2F55 - chains A and B of the 3 polymer chains in the assembly; structure by X-ray diffraction, 3.30 A resolution.

# Chain A (and B)
Name: polyprotein
From: Hepatitis C virus
Notes: EC 3.6.1.-; fragment: NS3 helicase; chain B of this document is another copy of the same molecule, construct and numbering; everything in this record applies to it too
Amino-acid sequence (435 residues; numbered 190 to 624; the number before each row is that of its first residue):
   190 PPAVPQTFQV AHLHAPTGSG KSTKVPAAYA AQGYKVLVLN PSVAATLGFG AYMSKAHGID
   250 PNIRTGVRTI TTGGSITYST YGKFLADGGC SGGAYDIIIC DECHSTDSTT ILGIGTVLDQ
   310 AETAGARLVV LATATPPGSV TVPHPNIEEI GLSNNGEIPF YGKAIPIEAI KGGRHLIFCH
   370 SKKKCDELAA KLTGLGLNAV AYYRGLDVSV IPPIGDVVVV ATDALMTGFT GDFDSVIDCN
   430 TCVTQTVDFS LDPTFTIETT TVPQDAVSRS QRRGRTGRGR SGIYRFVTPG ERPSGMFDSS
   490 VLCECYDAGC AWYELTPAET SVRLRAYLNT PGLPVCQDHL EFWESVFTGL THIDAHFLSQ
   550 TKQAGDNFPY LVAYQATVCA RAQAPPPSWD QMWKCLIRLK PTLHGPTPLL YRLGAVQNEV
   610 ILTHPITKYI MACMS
Unresolved in the structure: 415-417
What the authors report for this chain:
  - binding site for the 13-nt DNA strand: Thr269, Trp501
  - self-association interface (contacts with another copy of this molecule); pairs are residue here / residue on that copy: Thr450-Gln549 (hydrogen bond), Thr435, Thr477, Cys584
  - mutagenesis - D543K/H545D/Q549A, R587D/L588D/K589D/T591D: decreased growth

# Chain A / chain B interface
Contacting residue pairs - 16 pairs, chain A then chain B:
  Thr450(A) with Gln549(B), hydrogen bond (backbone-side chain)
  Val451(A) with Gln549(B)
  Pro452(A) with His545(B); Gln549(B)
  Thr477(A) with Ala544(B); His545(B)
  Pro478(A) with Ala544(B); His545(B), hydrogen bond (backbone-side chain)
  Gly479(A) with His545(B), hydrogen bond (backbone-side chain)
  Arg481(A) with Asp543(B), salt bridge; Leu588(B)
  Met485(A) with Arg587(B); Leu588(B), hydrophobic; Thr591(B)
  Val524(A) with Thr591(B)
  Gln526(A) with Lys589(B)
Interface residues without a listed pair, chain A (12 interface residues in all): Asn429, Cys525
Interface residues without a listed pair, chain B (12 interface residues in all): Phe546, Gln552, Ala569, Pro590

# Summary
The chain A/chain B interface involves 12 residues from each chain, with 3 hydrogen bonds and 1 salt bridge.
Polar pairs include Arg481(A)-Asp543(B), Thr450(A)-Gln549(B) and Pro478(A)-His545(B). The paper reports a
binding site for the 13-nt DNA strand at Thr269(A) and Trp501(A); D543K/H545D/Q549A and
R587D/L588D/K589D/T591D of chain A reduce growth.
Both chains are polyprotein (Hepatitis C virus). Entry 2F55 (Two hepatitis c virus ns3 helicase domains
complexed with the same strand of dna) was determined by X-ray diffraction.
